Entry 5JVF (X-ray diffraction, 1.66 A resolution); this record covers chain A.

Chain A:
Name: Site-determining protein
Organism: Pseudomonas aeruginosa PAO1
UniProt: G3XD64 (G3XD64_PSEAE); residue numbers follow UniProt; this construct covers 1-280
Amino-acid sequence (285 residues; row label = number of the first residue in the row; numbers below 1 keep their minus sign (Gly-4 is residue -4)):
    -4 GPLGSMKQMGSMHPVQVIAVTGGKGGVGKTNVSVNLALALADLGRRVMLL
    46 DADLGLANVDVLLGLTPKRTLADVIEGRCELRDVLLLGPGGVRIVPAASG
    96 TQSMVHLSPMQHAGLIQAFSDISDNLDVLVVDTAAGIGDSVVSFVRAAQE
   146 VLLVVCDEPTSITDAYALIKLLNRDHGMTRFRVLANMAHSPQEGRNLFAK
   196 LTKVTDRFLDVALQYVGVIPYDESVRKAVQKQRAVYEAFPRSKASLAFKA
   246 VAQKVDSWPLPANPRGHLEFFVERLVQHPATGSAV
Not modelled in the structure: -4 to 6, 20-22, 132-133, 274-280
Construct notes: expression tag (-4 to 0)
Swiss-Prot annotation at these positions:
  - binding site (ATP): Lys19 to Asn26, Glu153, Asn181, Pro215 to Asp217, Arg221

Summary:
From UniProt: 14 ATP-binding residues.
Chain A is Site-determining protein (Pseudomonas aeruginosa PAO1); the structure, Crystal Structure of
Apo-FleN, was determined by X-ray diffraction together with 5J1J from the same study.
